PDB entry 6HR8 | X-ray diffraction, 2.90 A resolution | chains A and B of the 4 polymer chains in the assembly

[Chain A]
Protein: HMG-CoA reductase
From: Methanothermococcus thermolithotrophicus DSM 2095
Notes: EC 1.1.1.34
Chain sequence (427 residues; each row starts with the number of its first residue; numbers below 1 keep their minus sign (Met-20 is residue -20)):
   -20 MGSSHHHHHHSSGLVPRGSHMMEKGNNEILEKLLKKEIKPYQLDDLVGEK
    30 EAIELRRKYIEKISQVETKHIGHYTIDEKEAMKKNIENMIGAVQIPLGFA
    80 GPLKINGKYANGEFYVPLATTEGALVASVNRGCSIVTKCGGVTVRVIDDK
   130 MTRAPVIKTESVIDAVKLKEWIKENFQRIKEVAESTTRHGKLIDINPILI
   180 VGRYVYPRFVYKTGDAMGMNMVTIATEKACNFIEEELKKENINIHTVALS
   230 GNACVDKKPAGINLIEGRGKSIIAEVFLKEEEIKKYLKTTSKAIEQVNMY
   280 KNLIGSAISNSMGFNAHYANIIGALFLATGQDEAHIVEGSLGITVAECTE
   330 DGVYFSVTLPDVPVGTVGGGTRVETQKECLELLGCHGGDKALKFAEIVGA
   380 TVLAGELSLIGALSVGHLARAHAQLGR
Not modelled in the structure: -20 to 4, 402-406
Modified / non-standard residues: Cys233 (S-hydroxycysteine; CSO)
Residues lining bound ligands: NADP (NAP; NADP nicotinamide-adenine-dinucleotide phosphate): Lys63, Thr166, Arg167, His168, Thr192, Gly193, Asp194, Ala195, Met196, Gly197, Met198, Asn199, Met200, Val346, Gly347, Gly348, Gly367
Reported in the primary citation:
  - binding site for NADP: Thr166, Arg167, His168, Asp194, Val346
  - specificity-determining residues: Thr166, Arg167, His168

[Chain B]
Protein: HMG-CoA reductase
From: Methanothermococcus thermolithotrophicus DSM 2095
Notes: EC 1.1.1.34
Chain sequence (427 residues; row label = number of the first residue in the row; numbers below 1 keep their minus sign (Met-20 is residue -20)):
   -20 MGSSHHHHHHSSGLVPRGSHMMEKGNNEILEKLLKKEIKPYQLDDLVGEK
    30 EAIELRRKYIEKISQVETKHIGHYTIDEKEAMKKNIENMIGAVQIPLGFA
    80 GPLKINGKYANGEFYVPLATTEGALVASVNRGCSIVTKCGGVTVRVIDDK
   130 MTRAPVIKTESVIDAVKLKEWIKENFQRIKEVAESTTRHGKLIDINPILI
   180 VGRYVYPRFVYKTGDAMGMNMVTIATEKACNFIEEELKKENINIHTVALS
   230 GNACVDKKPAGINLIEGRGKSIIAEVFLKEEEIKKYLKTTSKAIEQVNMY
   280 KNLIGSAISNSMGFNAHYANIIGALFLATGQDEAHIVEGSLGITVAECTE
   330 DGVYFSVTLPDVPVGTVGGGTRVETQKECLELLGCHGGDKALKFAEIVGA
   380 TVLAGELSLIGALSVGHLARAHAQLGR
Not modelled in the structure: -20 to 4, 401-406
Residues lining bound ligands: NADP (NAP; NADP nicotinamide-adenine-dinucleotide phosphate): Thr165, Thr166, Arg167, His168, Thr192, Gly193, Asp194, Ala195, Met196, Gly197, Met198, Asn199, Met200, Val346, Gly347, Gly348, Gly367
Reported in the primary citation:
  - catalytic residues: Glu101, Lys236 (proposed by the authors, not directly observed)
  - catalytic residues: His401 (by similarity / conservation)

[How chain A and chain B interact]
Contacting residue pairs - 249 pairs, chain A then chain B:
  Lys15(A) - Glu92(B)  salt bridge
  Pro19(A) - Phe78(B)  hydrophobic
  Arg35(A) - Phe78(B)
  Tyr38(A) - Tyr94(B)  hydrogen bond
  Ile39(A) - Phe78(B)  hydrophobic
  Ile39(A) - Tyr94(B)  hydrophobic
  Ile39(A) - Leu361(B)  hydrophobic
  Ile42(A) - Tyr94(B)  hydrophobic
  Ser43(A) - Leu361(B)
  Val45(A) - Glu360(B)
  Val45(A) - Leu361(B)  hydrophobic
  Thr47(A) - Glu357(B)
  Lys48(A) - Glu357(B)  hydrogen bond (backbone-side chain)
  His49(A) - Thr54(B)  hydrogen bond
  His49(A) - Glu353(B)
  His49(A) - Thr354(B)
  His49(A) - Glu357(B)  hydrogen bond (backbone-side chain)
  Ile50(A) - Leu76(B)  hydrophobic
  Ile50(A) - Thr354(B)
  Ile50(A) - Glu357(B)  hydrogen bond (backbone-side chain)
  His52(A) - His52(B)
  His52(A) - Thr54(B)
  Tyr53(A) - Gln73(B)
  Thr54(A) - His49(B)  hydrogen bond (backbone-side chain)
  Thr54(A) - His52(B)
  Thr54(A) - Gln73(B)  hydrogen bond (backbone-side chain)
  Ile55(A) - Gln73(B)  hydrogen bond (backbone-side chain)
  Lys63(A) - Gly102(B)
  Asn64(A) - Thr99(B)
  Asn64(A) - Thr100(B)  hydrogen bond (side chain-backbone)
  Asn64(A) - Glu101(B)  hydrogen bond (backbone-backbone)
  Asn64(A) - Gly102(B)  hydrogen bond (backbone-backbone)
  Ile65(A) - Pro75(B)
  Ile65(A) - Thr99(B)
  Ile65(A) - Val105(B)  hydrophobic
  Glu66(A) - Gly77(B)
  Glu66(A) - Gly102(B)
  Glu66(A) - Ala103(B)  hydrogen bond (side chain-backbone)
  Glu66(A) - Leu104(B)  hydrogen bond (side chain-backbone)
  Glu66(A) - Val105(B)  hydrogen bond (side chain-backbone)
  Glu66(A) - Ala106(B)  hydrogen bond (side chain-backbone)
  Asn67(A) - Gly77(B)
  Asn67(A) - Phe78(B)  hydrogen bond (side chain-backbone)
  Asn67(A) - Asn109(B)
  Met68(A) - Leu76(B)
  Ile69(A) - Leu76(B)  hydrogen bond (backbone-backbone)
  Ile69(A) - Phe78(B)  hydrophobic
  Gly70(A) - Pro75(B)
  Gly70(A) - Leu76(B)  hydrogen bond (backbone-backbone)
  Ala71(A) - Ile74(B)
  Ala71(A) - Leu76(B)
  Ala71(A) - Thr354(B)
  Val72(A) - Val72(B)
  Val72(A) - Gln73(B)
  Val72(A) - Ile74(B)  hydrogen bond (backbone-backbone)
  Val72(A) - Leu76(B)  hydrophobic
  Val72(A) - Leu306(B)
  Val72(A) - Thr354(B)
  Val72(A) - Gln355(B)
  Gln73(A) - Tyr53(B)
  Gln73(A) - Thr54(B)  hydrogen bond (side chain-backbone)
  Gln73(A) - Ile55(B)
  Gln73(A) - Val72(B)
  Gln73(A) - Val352(B)
  Gln73(A) - Thr354(B)  hydrogen bond (backbone-side chain)
  Gln73(A) - Gln355(B)
  Ile74(A) - Ala71(B)
  Ile74(A) - Val72(B)  hydrogen bond (backbone-backbone)
  Ile74(A) - Ile74(B)  hydrophobic
  Ile74(A) - Gln355(B)
  Pro75(A) - Ile65(B)
  Leu76(A) - Ile50(B)  hydrophobic
  Leu76(A) - Met68(B)
  Leu76(A) - Ile69(B)  hydrogen bond (backbone-backbone)
  Leu76(A) - Gly70(B)  hydrogen bond (backbone-backbone)
  Leu76(A) - Ala71(B)  hydrophobic
  Leu76(A) - Val72(B)  hydrophobic
  Gly77(A) - Ile65(B)
  Gly77(A) - Glu66(B)
  Gly77(A) - Asn67(B)
  Phe78(A) - Pro19(B)  hydrophobic
  Phe78(A) - Arg35(B)
  Phe78(A) - Asn67(B)  hydrogen bond (backbone-backbone)
  Phe78(A) - Ile69(B)  hydrophobic
  Tyr94(A) - Tyr38(B)  hydrogen bond
  Ala98(A) - Glu312(B)
  Thr99(A) - Asn64(B)
  Thr99(A) - Ile65(B)
  Thr99(A) - Glu312(B)  hydrogen bond
  Thr100(A) - Asn64(B)  hydrogen bond (backbone-side chain)
  Thr100(A) - Gln310(B)
  Thr100(A) - Glu312(B)
  Thr100(A) - Gly349(B)
  Thr100(A) - Gln355(B)
  Glu101(A) - Asn64(B)  hydrogen bond (backbone-backbone)
  Glu101(A) - Met198(B)
  Glu101(A) - Lys236(B)  salt bridge
  Glu101(A) - Asp311(B)
  Gly102(A) - Lys63(B)
  Gly102(A) - Asn64(B)
  Gly102(A) - Glu66(B)
  Ala103(A) - Glu66(B)  hydrogen bond (backbone-side chain)
  Leu104(A) - Glu66(B)  hydrogen bond (backbone-side chain)
  Val105(A) - Ile65(B)  hydrophobic
  Val105(A) - Glu66(B)  hydrogen bond (backbone-side chain)
  Ala106(A) - Glu66(B)  hydrogen bond (backbone-side chain)
  Asn109(A) - Asn67(B)
  Val135(A) - Tyr279(B)  hydrophobic
  Lys137(A) - Gln275(B)
  Lys137(A) - Tyr279(B)  hydrogen bond
  Leu178(A) - Ile287(B)  hydrophobic
  Val180(A) - Ile283(B)  hydrophobic
  Val180(A) - Ile287(B)  hydrophobic
  Tyr183(A) - Tyr279(B)  hydrogen bond
  Tyr185(A) - Tyr279(B)  hydrogen bond (side chain-backbone)
  Tyr185(A) - Ile283(B)
  Tyr185(A) - Gly284(B)
  Met198(A) - Glu101(B)
  Glu213(A) - Arg399(B)
  His224(A) - His396(B)  hydrogen bond
  His224(A) - Arg399(B)
  His224(A) - Ala400(B)
  Thr225(A) - Arg399(B)  hydrogen bond (backbone-side chain)
  Val226(A) - Val276(B)  hydrophobic
  Val226(A) - Tyr279(B)  hydrophobic
  Val226(A) - Leu392(B)
  Val226(A) - His396(B)
  Val226(A) - Arg399(B)  hydrogen bond (backbone-side chain)
  Ala227(A) - Leu392(B)  hydrophobic
  Ala227(A) - Arg399(B)
  Ser229(A) - Lys280(B)  hydrogen bond (backbone-side chain)
  Gly230(A) - Lys280(B)
  Gly230(A) - Gly284(B)
  Asn231(A) - Lys280(B)  hydrogen bond
  Asn231(A) - Asn281(B)
  Asn231(A) - Gly284(B)
  Asn231(A) - Ser285(B)  hydrogen bond
  Asn231(A) - Ser288(B)  hydrogen bond (backbone-side chain)
  Asn231(A) - Gly292(B)
  Asn231(A) - Asn294(B)  hydrogen bond (side chain-backbone)
  Val234(A) - Ser288(B)
  Lys236(A) - Glu101(B)  salt bridge
  Lys236(A) - Ala298(B)
  Lys236(A) - Asn299(B)
  Lys236(A) - Ser319(B)
  Lys237(A) - Ser290(B)
  Lys237(A) - Gly292(B)
  Lys237(A) - Asn294(B)
  Lys237(A) - Ala295(B)
  Pro238(A) - Pro238(B)  hydrophobic
  Pro238(A) - Ser290(B)  hydrogen bond (backbone-side chain)
  Pro238(A) - Met291(B)  hydrogen bond (backbone-backbone)
  Pro238(A) - Ser319(B)
  Ala239(A) - Ser288(B)
  Ala239(A) - Asn289(B)
  Ala239(A) - Ser290(B)
  Gly240(A) - Ser288(B)
  Gly240(A) - Asn289(B)  hydrogen bond (backbone-backbone)
  Ile241(A) - Ser288(B)  hydrogen bond (backbone-backbone)
  Gln275(A) - Lys137(B)
  Val276(A) - Val226(B)  hydrophobic
  Tyr279(A) - Val135(B)  hydrophobic
  Tyr279(A) - Lys137(B)  hydrogen bond
  Tyr279(A) - Tyr183(B)  hydrogen bond
  Tyr279(A) - Tyr185(B)  hydrogen bond (backbone-side chain)
  Tyr279(A) - Val226(B)  hydrophobic
  Lys280(A) - Ser229(B)  hydrogen bond (side chain-backbone)
  Lys280(A) - Gly230(B)
  Lys280(A) - Asn231(B)  hydrogen bond
  Asn281(A) - Asn231(B)  hydrogen bond
  Ile283(A) - Val180(B)  hydrophobic
  Ile283(A) - Tyr185(B)
  Gly284(A) - Tyr185(B)
  Gly284(A) - Gly230(B)
  Gly284(A) - Asn231(B)
  Ser285(A) - Asn231(B)  hydrogen bond
  Ile287(A) - Val180(B)  hydrophobic
  Ser288(A) - Asn231(B)  hydrogen bond (side chain-backbone)
  Ser288(A) - Ala232(B)
  Ser288(A) - Val234(B)
  Ser288(A) - Ala239(B)
  Ser288(A) - Gly240(B)
  Ser288(A) - Ile241(B)  hydrogen bond (backbone-backbone)
  Asn289(A) - Ala239(B)
  Asn289(A) - Gly240(B)  hydrogen bond (backbone-backbone)
  Asn289(A) - Met291(B)
  Ser290(A) - Lys237(B)
  Ser290(A) - Pro238(B)  hydrogen bond (side chain-backbone)
  Ser290(A) - Ala239(B)
  Met291(A) - Pro238(B)  hydrogen bond (backbone-backbone)
  Met291(A) - Asn289(B)
  Met291(A) - Met291(B)  hydrophobic
  Gly292(A) - Lys237(B)
  Asn294(A) - Asn231(B)  hydrogen bond (backbone-side chain)
  Asn294(A) - Lys237(B)  hydrogen bond (backbone-side chain)
  Ala295(A) - Lys237(B)
  Ala298(A) - Lys236(B)
  Ala298(A) - Ala313(B)  hydrophobic
  Ala298(A) - Val316(B)  hydrophobic
  Asn299(A) - Lys236(B)  hydrogen bond
  Asn299(A) - Asp311(B)
  Asn299(A) - Ala313(B)
  Leu306(A) - Val72(B)
  Leu306(A) - Leu306(B)  hydrophobic
  Leu306(A) - Glu312(B)
  Gln310(A) - Thr100(B)
  Asp311(A) - Glu101(B)
  Asp311(A) - Asn299(B)
  Glu312(A) - Thr99(B)
  Glu312(A) - Thr100(B)  hydrogen bond
  Glu312(A) - Leu306(B)
  Ala313(A) - Asn299(B)
  Ile315(A) - Val316(B)
  Val316(A) - Ala298(B)  hydrophobic
  Val316(A) - Ile315(B)
  Val316(A) - Val316(B)  hydrophobic
  Val316(A) - Ser319(B)
  Ser319(A) - Lys236(B)
  Ser319(A) - Pro238(B)
  Ser319(A) - Val316(B)
  Gly349(A) - Thr100(B)
  Val352(A) - Gln73(B)
  Glu353(A) - His49(B)
  Thr354(A) - His49(B)
  Thr354(A) - Ile50(B)
  Thr354(A) - Ala71(B)
  Thr354(A) - Val72(B)
  Thr354(A) - Gln73(B)  hydrogen bond (side chain-backbone)
  Gln355(A) - Val72(B)
  Gln355(A) - Gln73(B)
  Gln355(A) - Ile74(B)
  Gln355(A) - Thr100(B)
  Glu357(A) - Thr47(B)
  Glu357(A) - Lys48(B)  hydrogen bond (side chain-backbone)
  Glu357(A) - His49(B)  salt bridge
  Glu357(A) - Ile50(B)  hydrogen bond (side chain-backbone)
  Glu360(A) - Val45(B)
  Leu361(A) - Ile39(B)  hydrophobic
  Leu361(A) - Ser43(B)
  Leu361(A) - Val45(B)  hydrophobic
  Leu392(A) - Val226(B)
  Leu392(A) - Ala227(B)  hydrophobic
  His396(A) - His224(B)  hydrogen bond
  His396(A) - Val226(B)
  Arg399(A) - Glu213(B)
  Arg399(A) - His224(B)
  Arg399(A) - Thr225(B)  hydrogen bond (side chain-backbone)
  Arg399(A) - Val226(B)  hydrogen bond (side chain-backbone)
  Ala400(A) - His224(B)
Also at the interface, not in a pair above, chain A (110 interface residues in all): Glu92, Leu97, Ala232, Ala303, Ala307, Gly309, Cys358
Also at the interface, not in a pair above, chain B (109 interface residues in all): Lys15, Ile42, Leu97, Ala98, Leu178, Ala307, Gly309, Cys358

[Overview]
Chain A and chain B form an interface of 110 and 109 residues respectively, with 70 hydrogen bonds and 4 salt
bridges. Among the polar pairs are Lys15(A)-Glu92(B), Glu101(A)-Lys236(B) and Lys236(A)-Glu101(B). Ligands of
chain A: NADP. From the paper: catalytic residues Glu101(B), Lys236(B) and His401(B); a binding site for NADP
at Thr166(A), Arg167(A) and His168(A) among others.
Chain A is HMG-CoA reductase and chain B is HMG-CoA reductase, both from Methanothermococcus
thermolithotrophicus DSM 2095; the structure, HMG-CoA reductase from Methanothermococcus thermolithotrophicus
in complex with NADPH at 2.9 A resolution, was determined by X-ray diffraction together with 6HR7 from the
same study.
